9CTP - chains A and E of the 7 polymer chains in the assembly; structure by electron microscopy, 3.62 A resolution.

[Chain A]
Protein: Gamma-aminobutyric acid receptor subunit beta-2
Organism: Homo sapiens
Reference sequence: P47870 (GBRB2_HUMAN); residues 2-488 here correspond to UniProt positions 26-512 (UniProt number = residue number + 24)
Sequence (487 residues; row label = number of the first residue in the row):
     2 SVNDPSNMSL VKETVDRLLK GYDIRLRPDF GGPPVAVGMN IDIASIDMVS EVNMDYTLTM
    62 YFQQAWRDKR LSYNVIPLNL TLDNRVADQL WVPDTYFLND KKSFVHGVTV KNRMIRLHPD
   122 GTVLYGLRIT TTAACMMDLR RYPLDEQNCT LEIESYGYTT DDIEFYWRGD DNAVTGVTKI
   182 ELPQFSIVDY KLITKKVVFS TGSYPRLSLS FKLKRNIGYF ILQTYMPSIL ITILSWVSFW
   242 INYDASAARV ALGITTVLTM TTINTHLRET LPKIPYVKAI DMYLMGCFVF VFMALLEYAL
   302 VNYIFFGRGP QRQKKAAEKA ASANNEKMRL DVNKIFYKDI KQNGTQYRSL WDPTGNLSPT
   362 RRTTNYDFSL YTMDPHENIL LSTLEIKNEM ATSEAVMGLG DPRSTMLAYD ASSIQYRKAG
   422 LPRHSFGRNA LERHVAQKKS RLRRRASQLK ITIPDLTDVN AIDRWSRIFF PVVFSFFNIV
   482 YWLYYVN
Disordered / not traced: 2-6, 308-460, 488
Cystine bridges: C136-C150
Covalent attachments: N-acetylglucosamine (NAG) linked to N80; glycan linked to N149
Swiss-Prot annotation at these positions:
  - binding site (histamine): Y97, S156, Y157, T202
  - binding site (4-aminobutanoate): Y157, T202
  - modified residue: Y417 (Phosphotyrosine)
  - glycosylation (N-linked (GlcNAc...) asparagine): N8, N80, N149

[Chain E]
Protein: Gamma-aminobutyric acid receptor subunit gamma-2
Organism: Homo sapiens
Reference sequence: P18507 (GBRG2_HUMAN); residues 1-436 here correspond to UniProt positions 40-475 (UniProt number = residue number + 39)
Sequence (436 residues; row label = number of the first residue in the row):
     1 QKSDDDYEDY ASNKTWVLTP KVPEGDVTVI LNNLLEGYDN KLRPDIGVKP TLIHTDMYVN
    61 SIGPVNAINM EYTIDIFFAQ TWYDRRLKFN STIKVLRLNS NMVGKIWIPD TFFRNSKKAD
   121 AHWITTPNRM LRIWNDGRVL YTLRLTIDAE CQLQLHNFPM DEHSCPLEFS SYGYPREEIV
   181 YQWKRSSVEV GDTRSWRLYQ FSFVGLRNTT EVVKTTSGDY VVMSVYFDLS RRMGYFTIQT
   241 YIPCTLIVVL SWVSFWINKD AVPARTSLGI TTVLTMTTLS TIARKSLPKV SYVTAMDLFV
   301 SVCFIFVFSA LVEYGTLHYF VSNRKPSKDK DKKKKNPLLR MFSFKAPTID IRPRSATIQM
   361 NNATHLQERD EEYGYECLDG KDCASFFCCF EDCRTGAWRH GRIHIRIAKM DSYARIFFPT
   421 AFCLFNLVYW VSYLYL
Disordered / not traced: 1-23, 233-436
Cystine bridges: C151-C165
Covalent attachments: N-acetylglucosamine (NAG) linked to N208
Swiss-Prot annotation at these positions:
  - region: R394 to D411 (Interaction with GABARAP)
  - glycosylation (N-linked (GlcNAc...) asparagine): N13, N90, N208

[Interface between chain A and chain E]
Residue-residue contacts - 57 pairs, chain A then chain E:
  N8(A) - G47(E)  hydrogen bond (side chain-backbone)
  M9(A) - L42(E)  hydrophobic
  M9(A) - R43(E)
  M9(A) - D45(E)
  M9(A) - I46(E)
  V12(A) - L42(E)  hydrophobic
  V12(A) - I46(E)  hydrophobic
  K13(A) - G37(E)
  K13(A) - D39(E)
  K13(A) - L42(E)
  N41(A) - T216(E)
  D43(A) - T216(E)
  S46(A) - E150(E)
  M49(A) - N69(E)
  Y62(A) - F112(E)
  Y62(A) - R114(E)
  Y62(A) - Y172(E)
  L79(A) - I46(E)
  N80(A) - E178(E)
  T82(A) - G173(E)
  T82(A) - Y174(E)  hydrogen bond (backbone-side chain)
  T82(A) - E178(E)  hydrogen bond
  L83(A) - K41(E)
  L83(A) - L42(E)  hydrophobic
  L83(A) - Y174(E)
  D84(A) - N40(E)
  D84(A) - K41(E)  hydrogen bond (backbone-backbone)
  D84(A) - W107(E)
  D84(A) - Y174(E)
  R86(A) - N40(E)
  R86(A) - G104(E)  hydrogen bond (side chain-backbone)
  R86(A) - I106(E)
  H107(A) - K117(E)
  V109(A) - T111(E)
  V109(A) - F112(E)
  V109(A) - F113(E)  hydrophobic
  V109(A) - A119(E)
  V109(A) - D120(E)
  V109(A) - L145(E)  hydrophobic
  T110(A) - P109(E)
  T110(A) - T111(E)  hydrogen bond (side chain-backbone)
  T110(A) - R129(E)
  V111(A) - D110(E)
  N113(A) - F112(E)
  R114(A) - Y172(E)
  M115(A) - Y172(E)  hydrophobic
  M115(A) - G173(E)
  R117(A) - G173(E)  hydrogen bond (side chain-backbone)
  R117(A) - S217(E)  hydrogen bond (side chain-backbone)
  R117(A) - Y220(E)  hydrogen bond
  G127(A) - Y172(E)
  L128(A) - Y172(E)  hydrogen bond (backbone-side chain)
  R129(A) - F112(E)
  R129(A) - F113(E)  hydrogen bond (side chain-backbone)
  R129(A) - R114(E)
  R129(A) - S116(E)  hydrogen bond (side chain-backbone)
  R129(A) - Y172(E)  hydrogen bond (backbone-side chain)
Interface residues without a listed pair, chain A (31 interface residues in all): V16, Q64, Q90, L125, P184
Interface residues without a listed pair, chain E (41 interface residues in all): P44, M70, R86, I108, N115, K118, A121, L143

[Summary]
The interface between chain A and chain E involves 31 residues on one side and 41 on the other, with 13
hydrogen bonds. Polar contacts include N8(A)-G47(E), T82(A)-Y174(E) and T82(A)-E178(E). Covalently linked
N-acetylglucosamine: at N80(A). Covalently linked N-acetylglucosamine: at N208(E).
Here chain A is Gamma-aminobutyric acid receptor subunit beta-2 and chain E is Gamma-aminobutyric acid
receptor subunit gamma-2, both from Homo sapiens. Entry 9CTP (Native human GABAA receptor of
beta2-alpha1-beta2-alpha3-gamma2 assembly) was determined by electron microscopy together with 9CRS, 9CRV,
9CSB, 9CT0, 9CTJ, 9CTV and 6 further entries from the same study.
